9FO7 - chains E and F of the 4 polymer chains in the assembly; structure by electron microscopy, 2.85 A resolution.

# Chain E
Protein: Cyclic di-GMP binding protein BcsE
From: Escherichia coli
Notes: engineered mutation(s): N-terminal Strep-tag
Amino-acid sequence (536 residues; row label = number of the first residue in the row; numbers below 1 keep their minus sign (Met-12 is residue -12)):
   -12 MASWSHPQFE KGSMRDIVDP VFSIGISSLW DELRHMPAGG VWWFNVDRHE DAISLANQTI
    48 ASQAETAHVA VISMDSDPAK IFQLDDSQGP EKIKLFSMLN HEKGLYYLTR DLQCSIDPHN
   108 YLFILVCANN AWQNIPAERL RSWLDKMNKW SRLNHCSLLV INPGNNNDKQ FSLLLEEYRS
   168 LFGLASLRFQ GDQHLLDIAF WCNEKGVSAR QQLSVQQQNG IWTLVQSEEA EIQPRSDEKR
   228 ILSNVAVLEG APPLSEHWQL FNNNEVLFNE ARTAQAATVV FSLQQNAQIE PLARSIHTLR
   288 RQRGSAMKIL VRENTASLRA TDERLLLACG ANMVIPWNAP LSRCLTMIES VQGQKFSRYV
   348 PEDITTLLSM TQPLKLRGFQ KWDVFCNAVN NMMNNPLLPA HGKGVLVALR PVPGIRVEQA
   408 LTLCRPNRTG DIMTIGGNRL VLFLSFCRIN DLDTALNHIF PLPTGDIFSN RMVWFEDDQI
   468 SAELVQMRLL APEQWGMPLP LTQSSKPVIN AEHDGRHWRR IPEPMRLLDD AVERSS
Not modelled in the structure: -12 to 4, 214-221, 488-523
Ligand contacts:
  - c-di-GMP (C2E; 9,9'-[(2R,3R,3aS,5S,7aR,9R,10R,10aS,12S,14aR)-3,5,10,12-tetrahydroxy-5,12-dioxidooctahydro-2H,7H-difuro[3,2-d:3',2'-j][1,3,7,9,2,8]tetraoxadiphosphacyclododecine-2,9-diyl]bis(2-amino-1,9-dihydro-6H-purin-6-one)), molecule 1: Asn273, Ile276, Ser304, Leu305, Arg306, Asp309, Arg364, Asn414, Arg415, Thr416, His445
  - c-di-GMP (C2E), molecule 2: Leu305, Arg306, Ala307, Asn414, Arg415, Asp418, Leu431, Ser432, Phe433, Cys434, Arg435, Asp438, Thr441, Ala442, His445
From the paper describing this entry:
  - binding site for c-di-GMP: Arg306, Arg415

# Chain F
Protein: Cellulose biosynthesis protein BcsF
From: Escherichia coli
Amino-acid sequence (63 residues; each row starts with the number of its first residue):
     1 MMTISDIIEI IVVCALIFFP LGYLARHSLR RIRDTLRLFF AKPRYVKPAG TLRRTEKARA
    61 TKK
Not modelled in the structure: 1-6, 54-63

# Interface between chain E and chain F
Pairs across the interface (37):
  Pro65(E) - Ala49(F)
  Ala66(E) - Leu52(F)  hydrophobic
  Phe69(E) - Leu52(F)
  Leu71(E) - Leu52(F)
  Leu71(E) - Arg53(F)
  Lys79(E) - Thr51(F)
  Ile80(E) - Thr51(F)
  Ile80(E) - Leu52(F)  hydrogen bond (backbone-backbone)
  Lys81(E) - Thr51(F)
  Leu82(E) - Pro48(F)
  Leu82(E) - Ala49(F)  hydrogen bond (backbone-backbone)
  Leu82(E) - Gly50(F)
  Leu82(E) - Leu52(F)  hydrophobic
  Phe83(E) - Val46(F)  hydrophobic
  Phe83(E) - Lys47(F)
  Phe83(E) - Pro48(F)  hydrophobic
  Ser84(E) - Tyr45(F)
  Ser84(E) - Val46(F)
  Ser84(E) - Lys47(F)  hydrogen bond (backbone-backbone)
  Met85(E) - Tyr45(F)
  Met85(E) - Val46(F)  hydrophobic
  Leu86(E) - Tyr45(F)
  Lys90(E) - Tyr45(F)
  Gly91(E) - Tyr45(F)
  Gly91(E) - Val46(F)
  Tyr94(E) - Arg44(F)  hydrogen bond
  Tyr94(E) - Tyr45(F)  hydrophobic
  Arg97(E) - Arg37(F)
  Asp98(E) - Arg44(F)
  Asp98(E) - Tyr45(F)  hydrogen bond (side chain-backbone)
  Asp98(E) - Val46(F)  hydrogen bond (side chain-backbone)
  Gln100(E) - Asp34(F)
  Gln100(E) - Leu38(F)
  Cys101(E) - Arg37(F)
  Cys101(E) - Leu38(F)
  Cys101(E) - Lys42(F)
  Leu140(E) - Arg30(F)
Other interface residues (no listed pair), chain E (25 interface residues in all): His88, Leu95, Leu99, Ser102, Ile103
Other interface residues (no listed pair), chain F (17 interface residues in all): Ala41, Pro43
Interface features reported in the paper:
  - interface residues, chain F: Val46(F), Leu52(F)

# In short
The interface between chain E and chain F involves 25 residues on one side and 17 on the other, with 6
hydrogen bonds. Polar pairs include Tyr94(E)-Arg44(F), Asp98(E)-Tyr45(F) and Asp98(E)-Val46(F). Chain E binds
c-di-GMP. The paper reports a binding site for c-di-GMP at Arg306(E) and Arg415(E); interface residues
Val46(F) and Leu52(F).
Chain E is Cyclic di-GMP binding protein BcsE and chain F is Cellulose biosynthesis protein BcsF, both from
Escherichia coli; the structure, Cryo-EM structure of the BcsE2F2 regulatory subcomplex from the E. coli Bcs
macrocomplex for cellulose secretion ..., was determined by electron microscopy (same publication as 9FMV,
9FMZ, 9FNN, 9FP0 and 9FP2).
